PDB entry 1H9X | X-ray diffraction, 2.10 A resolution | chains A and B

# Chain A (and B)
Protein: Cytochrome CD1 nitrite reductase
Source organism: Paracoccus pantotrophus
Notes: chain B of this document is another copy of the same molecule, construct and numbering; everything in this record applies to it too
Reference sequence: Q9FCQ0 (Q9FCQ0); residues 1-567 here correspond to UniProt positions 30-596 (UniProt number = residue number + 29)
Chain sequence (567 residues; row label = number of the first residue in the row):
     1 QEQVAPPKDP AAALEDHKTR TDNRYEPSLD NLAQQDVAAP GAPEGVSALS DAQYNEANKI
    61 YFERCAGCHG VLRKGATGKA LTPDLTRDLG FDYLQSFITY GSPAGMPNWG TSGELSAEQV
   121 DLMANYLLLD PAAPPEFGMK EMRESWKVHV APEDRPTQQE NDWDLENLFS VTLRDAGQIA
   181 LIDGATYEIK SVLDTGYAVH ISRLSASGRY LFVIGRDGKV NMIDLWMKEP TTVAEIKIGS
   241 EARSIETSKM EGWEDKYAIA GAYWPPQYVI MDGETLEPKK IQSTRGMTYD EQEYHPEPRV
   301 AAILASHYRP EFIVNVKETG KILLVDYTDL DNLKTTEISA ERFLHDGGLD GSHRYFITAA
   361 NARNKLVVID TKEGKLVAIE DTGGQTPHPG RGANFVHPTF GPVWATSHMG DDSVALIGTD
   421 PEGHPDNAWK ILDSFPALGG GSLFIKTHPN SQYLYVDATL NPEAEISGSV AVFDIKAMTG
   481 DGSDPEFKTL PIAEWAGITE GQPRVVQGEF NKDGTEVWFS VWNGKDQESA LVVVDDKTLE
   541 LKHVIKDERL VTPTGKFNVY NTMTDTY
Disordered / not traced: 1-41 (chain B: 1-38)
Covalent attachments: heme c (HEC) linked to Cys65, Cys68
Ion coordination: heme c Fe: His69, Met106; heme d Fe near His200 (its only coordinating residue here)
Residues lining bound ligands:
  - heme d (DHE): Ala76, Thr77, Thr172, Arg174, His200, Ile201, Arg203, Arg216, Arg243, Ser244, Ile245, Tyr263, Ala301, Ala302, Ile303, His345, Arg391, Leu443, Phe444, Lys446, Gln507, Trp522, Thr554, Gly555, Phe557
  - heme c (HEC): Ile60, Arg64, His69, Thr77, Gly78, Lys79, Leu81, Leu89, Tyr93, Leu94, Phe97, Ile98, Ser102, Ala104, Gly105, Met106, Pro107, Trp109, Leu115, Met123, Leu127, Tyr197, Ala198

# Chain A / chain B interface
Pairs across the interface (66; chain A residue first):
  Glu136(A) - Tyr294(B)
  Gly138(A) - Gln292(B)
  Gly138(A) - Glu293(B)
  Met139(A) - Glu291(B)
  Met139(A) - Gln292(B)  hydrogen bond (backbone-backbone)
  Met139(A) - Glu293(B)  hydrogen bond (backbone-side chain)
  Lys140(A) - Glu293(B)  hydrogen bond (backbone-side chain)
  Glu141(A) - Glu293(B)
  Lys279(A) - Gln292(B)  hydrogen bond (backbone-side chain)
  Lys280(A) - Gln292(B)
  Lys280(A) - Glu337(B)
  Lys280(A) - Ser339(B)  hydrogen bond
  Ile281(A) - Met287(B)
  Ile281(A) - Gln292(B)  hydrogen bond (backbone-side chain)
  Gln282(A) - Glu337(B)  hydrogen bond
  Ser283(A) - Gly286(B)
  Arg285(A) - Tyr294(B)
  Gly286(A) - Ser283(B)
  Met287(A) - Ile281(B)
  Glu291(A) - Met139(B)
  Gln292(A) - Gly138(B)
  Gln292(A) - Met139(B)  hydrogen bond (backbone-backbone)
  Gln292(A) - Lys279(B)  hydrogen bond (side chain-backbone)
  Gln292(A) - Lys280(B)
  Gln292(A) - Ile281(B)  hydrogen bond (side chain-backbone)
  Glu293(A) - Gly138(B)
  Glu293(A) - Met139(B)  hydrogen bond (side chain-backbone)
  Glu293(A) - Lys140(B)  hydrogen bond (side chain-backbone)
  Glu293(A) - Glu141(B)
  Tyr294(A) - Glu136(B)
  Tyr294(A) - Ser283(B)
  Tyr294(A) - Arg285(B)
  Tyr294(A) - Tyr294(B)
  Asp329(A) - Lys375(B)  salt bridge
  Asp331(A) - Glu337(B)
  Asp331(A) - Ile338(B)
  Asp331(A) - Ser339(B)  hydrogen bond (backbone-backbone)
  Asn332(A) - Thr336(B)
  Asn332(A) - Glu337(B)
  Asn332(A) - Ile338(B)
  Asn332(A) - Gly374(B)
  Asn332(A) - Lys375(B)
  Asn332(A) - Leu376(B)  hydrogen bond (side chain-backbone)
  Leu333(A) - Thr335(B)
  Leu333(A) - Thr336(B)
  Leu333(A) - Glu337(B)  hydrogen bond (backbone-backbone)
  Lys334(A) - Thr335(B)
  Lys334(A) - Thr336(B)
  Thr335(A) - Leu333(B)
  Thr335(A) - Lys334(B)
  Thr335(A) - Thr335(B)  hydrogen bond (backbone-backbone)
  Thr336(A) - Asn332(B)
  Thr336(A) - Leu333(B)
  Thr336(A) - Lys334(B)
  Glu337(A) - Gln282(B)  hydrogen bond
  Glu337(A) - Asp331(B)
  Glu337(A) - Asn332(B)
  Glu337(A) - Leu333(B)  hydrogen bond (backbone-backbone)
  Ile338(A) - Asp331(B)
  Ile338(A) - Asn332(B)
  Ser339(A) - Lys280(B)  hydrogen bond
  Ser339(A) - Asp331(B)  hydrogen bond (backbone-backbone)
  Gly374(A) - Asn332(B)
  Lys375(A) - Asp329(B)  salt bridge
  Lys375(A) - Asn332(B)
  Leu376(A) - Asn332(B)  hydrogen bond (backbone-side chain)

# Summary
The chain A/chain B interface involves 30 residues from each chain, with 21 hydrogen bonds and 2 salt bridges.
Polar pairs include Asp329(A)-Lys375(B), Met139(A)-Glu293(B) and Lys140(A)-Glu293(B). Bound to chain A: heme
d. Covalently linked heme c: at Cys65(A).
Chain A and chain B are both Cytochrome CD1 nitrite reductase (Paracoccus pantotrophus); the structure,
Cytochrome cd1 Nitrite Reductase, reduced form, was determined by X-ray diffraction together with 1H9Y and
1HCM from the same study.
